Entry 5A1X (electron microscopy, 23.00 A resolution (very low resolution: no residue pairs are listed; an interface is given only as per-side residue counts)); this record covers chains G and H of the 17 polymer chains in the assembly.

# Chain G
Name: Coatomer subunit beta
Organism: Mus musculus
UniProtKB: Q9JIF7 (COPB_MOUSE); the author numbering skips numbers that UniProt does not, so the offset changes along the chain: 1-723 = UniProt 1-723; 739-968 = UniProt 724-953
Amino-acid sequence (968 residues; numbered -14 to 968; 15 numbers in that range are skipped by the numbering (no residue carries them; nothing is unmodelled there); the number before each row is that of its first residue; numbers below 1 keep their minus sign (Met-14 is residue -14)):
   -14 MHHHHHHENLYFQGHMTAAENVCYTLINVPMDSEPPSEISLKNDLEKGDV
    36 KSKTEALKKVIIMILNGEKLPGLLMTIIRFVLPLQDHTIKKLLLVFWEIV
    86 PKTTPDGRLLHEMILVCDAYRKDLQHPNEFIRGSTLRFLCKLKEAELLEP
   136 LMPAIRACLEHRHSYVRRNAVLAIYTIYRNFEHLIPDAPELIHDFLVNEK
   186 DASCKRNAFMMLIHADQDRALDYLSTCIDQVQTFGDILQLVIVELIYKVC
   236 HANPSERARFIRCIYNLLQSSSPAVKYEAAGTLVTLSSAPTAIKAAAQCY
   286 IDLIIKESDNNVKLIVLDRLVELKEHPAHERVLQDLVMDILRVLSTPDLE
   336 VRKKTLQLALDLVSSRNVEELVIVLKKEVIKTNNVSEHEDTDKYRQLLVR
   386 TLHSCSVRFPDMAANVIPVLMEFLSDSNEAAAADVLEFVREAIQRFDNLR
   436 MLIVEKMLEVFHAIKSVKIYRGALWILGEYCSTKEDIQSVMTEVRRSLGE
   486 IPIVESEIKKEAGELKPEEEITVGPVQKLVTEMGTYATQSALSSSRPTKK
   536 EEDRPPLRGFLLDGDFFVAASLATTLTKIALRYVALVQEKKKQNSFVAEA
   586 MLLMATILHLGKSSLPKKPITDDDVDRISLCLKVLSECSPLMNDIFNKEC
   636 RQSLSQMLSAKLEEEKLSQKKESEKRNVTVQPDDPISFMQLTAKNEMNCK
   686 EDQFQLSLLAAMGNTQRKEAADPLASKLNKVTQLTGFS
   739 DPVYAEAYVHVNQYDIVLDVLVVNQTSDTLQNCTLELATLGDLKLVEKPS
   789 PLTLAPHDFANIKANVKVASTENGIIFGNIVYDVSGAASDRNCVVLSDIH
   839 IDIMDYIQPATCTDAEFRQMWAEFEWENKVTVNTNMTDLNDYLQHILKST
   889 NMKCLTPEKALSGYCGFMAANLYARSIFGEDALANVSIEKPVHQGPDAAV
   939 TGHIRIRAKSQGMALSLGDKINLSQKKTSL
Unresolved in the structure: -14 to 15, 599-723
Sequence notes: expression tag (-14 to 0)
Swiss-Prot annotation at these positions:
  - modified residue: Thr2 (N-acetylthreonine), Lys494 (N6-acetyllysine)

# Chain H
Name: Coatomer subunit delta
Organism: Mus musculus
UniProtKB: Q5XJY5 (COPD_MOUSE); residues 1-511 here = UniProt positions 1-511
Amino-acid sequence (511 residues; each row starts with the number of its first residue):
     1 MVLLAAAVCTKAGKAIVSRQFVEMTRTRIEGLLAAFPKLMNTGKQHTFVE
    51 TESVRYVYQPMEKLYMVLITTKNSNILEDLETLRLFSRVIPEYCRALEEN
   101 EISEHCFDLIFAFDEIVALGYRENVNLAQIRTFTEMDSHEEKVFRAVRET
   151 QEREAKAEMRRKAKELQQARRDAERQGKKAPGFGGFGSSAVSGGSTAAMI
   201 TETIIETDKPKVAPAPARPSGPSKALKLGAKGKEVDNFVDKLKSEGETIM
   251 SSNMGKRTSEATKVHAPPINMESVHMKIEEKITLTCGRDGGLQNMELHGM
   301 IMLRISDDKFGRIRLHVENEDKKGVQLQTHPNVDKKLFTAESLIGLKNPE
   351 KSFPVNSDVGVLKWRLQTTEESFIPLTINCWPSESGNGCDVNIEYELQED
   401 NLELNDVVITIPLPSGVGAPVIGEIDGEYRHDSRRNTLEWCLPVIDAKNK
   451 SGSLEFSIPGQPNDFFPVQVSFISKKNYCNIQVTKVTQVDGNSPVRFSTE
   501 TTFLVDKYEIL
Unresolved in the structure: 136-266
Swiss-Prot annotation at these positions:
  - modified residue: Ser223 (Phosphoserine), Lys233 (N6-acetyllysine), Lys241 (N6-acetyllysine), Ser244 (Phosphoserine), Lys309 (N6-acetyllysine), Lys351 (N6-acetyllysine), Ser493 (Phosphoserine)

# Chain G / chain H interface
At this resolution (23 A) residue pairs are not listed: 6 residues of chain G and 10 of chain H lie at the interface.

# Overview
6 residues of chain G and 10 residues of chain H are in contact.
Chain G is Coatomer subunit beta and chain H is Coatomer subunit delta, both from Mus musculus; the structure,
The structure of the COPI coat linkage III, was determined by electron microscopy, deposited together with
5A1U and 5A1W.
